PDB entry 3BO0 | electron microscopy, 9.60 A resolution (very low resolution: no residue pairs are listed; an interface is given only as per-side residue counts) | chains A and B of the 7 polymer chains in the assembly

# Chain A
Protein: PREPROTEIN TRANSLOCASE SecY SUBUNIT
Organism: Escherichia coli
Amino-acid sequence (442 residues; numbered 2 to 443; the number before each row is that of its first residue):
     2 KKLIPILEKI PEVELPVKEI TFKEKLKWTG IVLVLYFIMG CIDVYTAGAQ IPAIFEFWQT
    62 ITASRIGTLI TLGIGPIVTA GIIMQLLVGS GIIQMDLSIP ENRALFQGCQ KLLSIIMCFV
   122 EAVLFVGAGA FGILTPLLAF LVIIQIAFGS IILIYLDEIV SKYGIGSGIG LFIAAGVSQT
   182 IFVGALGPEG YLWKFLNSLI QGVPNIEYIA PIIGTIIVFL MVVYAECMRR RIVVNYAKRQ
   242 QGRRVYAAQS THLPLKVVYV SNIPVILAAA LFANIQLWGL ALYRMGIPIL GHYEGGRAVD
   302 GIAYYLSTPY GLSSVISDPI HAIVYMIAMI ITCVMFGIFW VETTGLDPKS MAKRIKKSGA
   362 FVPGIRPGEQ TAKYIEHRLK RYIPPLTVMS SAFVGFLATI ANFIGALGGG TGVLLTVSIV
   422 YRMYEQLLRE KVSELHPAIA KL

# Chain B
Protein: PREPROTEIN TRANSLOCASE SecE SUBUNIT
Organism: Escherichia coli
Amino-acid sequence (65 residues; row label = number of the first residue in the row):
     2 TKGKATVAFA REARTEVRKV IWPTRKPTKD EYLAVAKVTA LGISLLGIIG YIIHVPATYI
    62 KGILK

# Chain A / chain B interface
At this resolution (10 A) residue pairs are not listed: 37 residues of chain A and 29 of chain B lie at the interface.

# In short
37 residues of chain A face 29 of chain B across their interface.
Chain A is PREPROTEIN TRANSLOCASE SecY SUBUNIT and chain B is PREPROTEIN TRANSLOCASE SecE SUBUNIT, both from
Escherichia coli; the structure, Ribosome-SecY complex, was determined by electron microscopy together with
3BO1 from the same study.
